Entry 1PH9 (X-ray diffraction, 2.50 A resolution); this record covers chains D and B of the 5 polymer chains in the assembly.

[Chain D]
Molecule: 12-nt DNA strand
Notes: engineered mutation(s): G10A
Sequence (12 nucleotides; each row starts with the number of its first residue):
     1 GGGGTTTTGAGG
Disordered / not traced: 1

[Chain B]
Name: Telomere-binding protein beta subunit
Source organism: Sterkiella nova
Notes: fragment: resicues 9-224
Reference sequence: P16458 (TEBB_OXYNO); numbering as in UniProt (aligned over 9-224)
Chain sequence (216 residues; each row starts with the number of its first residue):
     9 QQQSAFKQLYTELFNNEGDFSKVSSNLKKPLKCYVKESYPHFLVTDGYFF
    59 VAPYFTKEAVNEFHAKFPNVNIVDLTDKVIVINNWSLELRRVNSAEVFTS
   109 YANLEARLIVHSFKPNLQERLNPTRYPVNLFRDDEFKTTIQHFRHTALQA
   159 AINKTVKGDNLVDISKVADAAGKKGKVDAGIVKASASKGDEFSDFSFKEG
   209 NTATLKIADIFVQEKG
From the paper describing this entry:
  - binding site for the 12-nt DNA strand (chain D): Ala110, Arg140

[How chain D and chain B interact]
Contacting residue pairs (10):
  DT5(D) with Tyr134(B), stacking on the base
  DT6(D) with Tyr134(B), hydrogen bond to the phosphate
  DG9(D) with Glu45(B), hydrogen bond to the base; His49(B), base contact; Leu51(B), base contact; Phe106(B), sugar contact
  DA10(D) with Ser102(B), base contact; Tyr109(B), base contact; Arg140(B), salt bridge to the phosphate; Lys145(B), base contact
Interface residues without a listed pair, chain D (5 interface residues in all): DT7
Interface residues without a listed pair, chain B (13 interface residues in all): Lys44, Pro48, Phe58, Asn137

[In short]
5 residues of chain D face 13 of chain B across their interface; the contacts include 2 hydrogen bonds, 1 salt
bridge and 1 aromatic stacking contact. Polar pairs include DG9(D)-Glu45(B), DT6(D)-Tyr134(B) and
DA10(D)-Arg140(B). From the paper: a binding site for the 12-nt DNA strand (chain D) at Ala110(B) and
Arg140(B).
Here chain D is a 12-nt DNA strand and chain B is Telomere-binding protein beta subunit (Sterkiella nova).
Entry 1PH9 (Crystal structure of the oxytricha nova telomere end-binding protein complexed with noncognate
ssdna ggggttttgagg) was determined by X-ray diffraction (same publication as 1PA6, 1PH1, 1PH2, 1PH3, 1PH5,
1PH6 and 3 further entries).
